8I4Z - chains A and B; structure by electron microscopy, 3.97 A resolution.

== Chain A (and B) ==
Protein: Beta-ketoacyl-acyl-carrier-protein synthase I
From: Streptomyces chartreusis NRRL 3882
Notes: chain B of this document is another copy of the same molecule, construct and numbering; everything in this record applies to it too
UniProtKB: A0A2N9BJK0 (A0A2N9BJK0_STRCX); numbering as in UniProt (aligned over 1-1719)
Sequence (1719 residues; each row starts with the number of its first residue):
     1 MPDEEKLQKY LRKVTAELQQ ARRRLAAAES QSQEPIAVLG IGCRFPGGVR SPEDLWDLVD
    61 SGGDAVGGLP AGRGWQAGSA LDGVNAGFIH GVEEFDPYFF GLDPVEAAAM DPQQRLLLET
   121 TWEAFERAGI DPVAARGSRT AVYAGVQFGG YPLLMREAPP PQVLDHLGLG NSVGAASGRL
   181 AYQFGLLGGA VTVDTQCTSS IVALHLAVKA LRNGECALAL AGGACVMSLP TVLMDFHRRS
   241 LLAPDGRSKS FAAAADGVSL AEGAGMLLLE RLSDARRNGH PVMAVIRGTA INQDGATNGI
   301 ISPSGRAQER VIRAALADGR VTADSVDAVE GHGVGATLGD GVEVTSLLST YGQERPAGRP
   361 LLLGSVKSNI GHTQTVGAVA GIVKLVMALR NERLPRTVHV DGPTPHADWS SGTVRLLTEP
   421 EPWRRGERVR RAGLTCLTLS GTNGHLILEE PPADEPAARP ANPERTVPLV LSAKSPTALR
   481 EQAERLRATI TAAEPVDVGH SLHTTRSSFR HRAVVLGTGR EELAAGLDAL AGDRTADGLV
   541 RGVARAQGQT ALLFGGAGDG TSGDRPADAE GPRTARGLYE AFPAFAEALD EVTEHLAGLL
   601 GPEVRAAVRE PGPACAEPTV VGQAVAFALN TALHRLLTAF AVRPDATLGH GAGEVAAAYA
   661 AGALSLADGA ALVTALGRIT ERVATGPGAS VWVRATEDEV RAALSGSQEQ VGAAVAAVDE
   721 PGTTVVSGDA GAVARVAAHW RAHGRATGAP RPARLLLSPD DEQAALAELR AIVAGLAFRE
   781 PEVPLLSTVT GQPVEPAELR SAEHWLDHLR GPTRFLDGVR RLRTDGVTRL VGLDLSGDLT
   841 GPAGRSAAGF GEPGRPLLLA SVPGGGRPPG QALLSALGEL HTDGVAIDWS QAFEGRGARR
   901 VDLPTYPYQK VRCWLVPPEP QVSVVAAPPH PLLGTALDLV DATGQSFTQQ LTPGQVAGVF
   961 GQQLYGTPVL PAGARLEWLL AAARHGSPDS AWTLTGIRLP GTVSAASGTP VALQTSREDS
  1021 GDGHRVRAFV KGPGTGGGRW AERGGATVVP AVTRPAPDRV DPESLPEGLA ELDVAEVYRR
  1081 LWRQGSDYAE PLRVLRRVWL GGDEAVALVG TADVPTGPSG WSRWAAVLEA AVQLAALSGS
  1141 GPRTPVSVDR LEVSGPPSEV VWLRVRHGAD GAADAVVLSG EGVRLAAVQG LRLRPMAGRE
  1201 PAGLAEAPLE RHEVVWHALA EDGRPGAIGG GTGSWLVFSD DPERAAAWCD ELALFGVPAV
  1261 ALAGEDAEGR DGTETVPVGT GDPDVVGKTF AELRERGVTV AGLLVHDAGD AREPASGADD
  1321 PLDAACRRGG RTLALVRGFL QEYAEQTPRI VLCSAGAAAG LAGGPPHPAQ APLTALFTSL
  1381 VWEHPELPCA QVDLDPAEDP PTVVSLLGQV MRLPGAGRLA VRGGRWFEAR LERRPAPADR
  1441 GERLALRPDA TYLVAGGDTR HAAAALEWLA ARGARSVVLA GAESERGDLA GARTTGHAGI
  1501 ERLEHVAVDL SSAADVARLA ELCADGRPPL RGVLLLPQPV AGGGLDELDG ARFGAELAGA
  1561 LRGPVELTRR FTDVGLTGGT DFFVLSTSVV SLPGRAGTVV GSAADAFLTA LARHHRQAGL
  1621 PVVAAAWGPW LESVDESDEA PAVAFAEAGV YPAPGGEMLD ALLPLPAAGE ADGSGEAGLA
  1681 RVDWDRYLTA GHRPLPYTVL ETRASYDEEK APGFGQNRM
Disordered / not traced: 1-32
Small-molecule neighbours: ONF (11-oxidanylidene-11-(1H-pyrrol-2-yl)undecanoic acid): Gln-147, Phe-148, Gly-150, Leu-153, Gln-196, Cys-197, Leu-229, His-372, Leu-437, Thr-438, Leu-439
From the paper describing this entry:
  - binding site for ONF: Cys-197, His-372, Thr-438, Leu-439
  - catalytic residues: Cys-197 (proposed by the authors, not directly observed)
  - catalytic residues: His-332, Lys-367, His-372, Leu-437, Leu-439 (from molecular simulation)
  - mutagenesis - C197A, H332A, K367A, H372A, L437A: abolished catalytic activity (amidation activities)
  - mutagenesis - C197A, H332A, K367A (4.18-fold), H372A, L437A: increased catalytic activity (hydrolysis products)

== How chain A and chain B interact ==
Residue-residue contacts (161; chain A residue first):
  Tyr-98(A) with Tyr-1706(B), hydrogen bond; Glu-1708(B), hydrogen bond
  Phe-148(A) with Phe-148(B), hydrophobic
  Glu-157(A) with Thr-952(B), hydrogen bond; Gln-955(B)
  Leu-164(A) with Arg-238(B)
  Asp-165(A) with Arg-238(B), salt bridge
  Leu-169(A) with Gly-1715(B)
  Ser-172(A) with Gln-147(B); Gln-196(B), hydrogen bond
  Val-173(A) with Asp-194(B)
  Gly-174(A) with Asp-194(B), hydrogen bond (backbone-side chain)
  Gly-178(A) with Phe-1714(B)
  Arg-179(A) with Phe-1714(B)
  Ala-181(A) with Gln-293(B)
  Tyr-182(A) with Gly-295(B); Ala-296(B); Ala-1711(B); Pro-1712(B); Gly-1713(B), hydrogen bond (side chain-backbone); Phe-1714(B), hydrophobic
  Leu-186(A) with Gln-293(B)
  Leu-187(A) with Asn-292(B); Gln-293(B), hydrogen bond (backbone-backbone); Gly-295(B); Arg-310(B)
  Gly-188(A) with Asn-292(B); Gln-293(B), hydrogen bond (backbone-backbone)
  Ala-190(A) with Thr-195(B); Gln-293(B); Thr-442(B)
  Val-191(A) with Val-193(B), hydrophobic; Thr-195(B); Val-202(B), hydrophobic
  Thr-192(A) with Val-193(B); Asp-194(B), hydrogen bond (side chain-backbone)
  Val-193(A) with Thr-192(B)
  Asp-194(A) with Val-173(B); Gly-174(B), hydrogen bond (side chain-backbone); Thr-192(B), hydrogen bond (backbone-backbone)
  Thr-195(A) with Ala-190(B); Val-191(B)
  Gln-196(A) with Leu-169(B)
  Val-202(A) with Val-191(B), hydrophobic
  His-205(A) with Glu-215(B), salt bridge
  Lys-209(A) with Asn-213(B); Glu-215(B)
  Asn-213(A) with Asn-213(B), hydrogen bond
  Glu-215(A) with His-205(B), salt bridge; Lys-209(B)
  Arg-238(A) with Leu-164(B); Asp-165(B), salt bridge
  Asn-292(A) with Leu-187(B); Gly-188(B)
  Gln-293(A) with Ala-181(B); Leu-186(B); Leu-187(B), hydrogen bond (backbone-backbone); Gly-188(B), hydrogen bond (backbone-backbone)
  Asp-294(A) with Leu-187(B)
  Gly-295(A) with Tyr-182(B); Leu-187(B)
  Ala-296(A) with Tyr-182(B), hydrophobic
  Arg-310(A) with Leu-187(B)
  Thr-442(A) with Ala-190(B)
  Arg-510(A) with Tyr-1706(B), hydrogen bond; Asp-1707(B); Glu-1708(B), salt bridge
  Asp-533(A) with Ala-1220(B); Arg-1425(B), salt bridge
  Arg-534(A) with Arg-1425(B)
  Thr-535(A) with Arg-1425(B), hydrogen bond
  Arg-541(A) with Ala-1220(B); Glu-1221(B), salt bridge; Arg-1224(B), hydrogen bond (backbone-side chain)
  Val-543(A) with Glu-1221(B)
  Gln-547(A) with Asp-1707(B), hydrogen bond
  Arg-694(A) with Leu-1254(B)
  Pro-721(A) with Gly-1256(B)
  Gly-722(A) with Ala-1253(B)
  Arg-845(A) with Phe-1255(B)
  Ala-848(A) with Ala-1227(B); Ile-1228(B), hydrogen bond (backbone-backbone)
  Gly-849(A) with Ile-1228(B); Gly-1230(B)
  Phe-850(A) with Ile-1228(B)
  Gly-851(A) with Gly-1229(B); Gly-1230(B)
  Pro-853(A) with Ala-1227(B); Gly-1229(B); Met-1411(B), hydrophobic
  Gly-854(A) with Ala-1227(B), hydrogen bond (backbone-backbone)
  Arg-855(A) with Ala-1227(B)
  Glu-879(A) with Arg-1224(B), salt bridge
  Thr-882(A) with Arg-1224(B)
  Asp-938(A) with Gln-1014(B), hydrogen bond (backbone-side chain); Trp-1040(B), hydrogen bond
  Leu-939(A) with Leu-939(B), hydrophobic; Ser-946(B); Gln-1014(B)
  Val-940(A) with Gln-1014(B), hydrogen bond (backbone-side chain); Lys-1031(B); Trp-1040(B), hydrophobic
  Asp-941(A) with Lys-1031(B), salt bridge
  Ser-946(A) with Leu-939(B)
  Thr-952(A) with Glu-157(B), hydrogen bond
  Pro-953(A) with Glu-157(B)
  Gly-954(A) with Glu-157(B), hydrogen bond (backbone-side chain)
  Gln-955(A) with Glu-157(B), hydrogen bond (backbone-side chain)
  Gln-1014(A) with Asp-938(B), hydrogen bond (side chain-backbone); Leu-939(B); Val-940(B), hydrogen bond (side chain-backbone)
  Lys-1031(A) with Asp-941(B), salt bridge
  Trp-1040(A) with Asp-938(B), hydrogen bond; Val-940(B), hydrophobic
  Ala-1220(A) with Arg-541(B)
  Glu-1221(A) with Arg-541(B), salt bridge; Val-543(B)
  Arg-1224(A) with Arg-545(B); Leu-858(B); Glu-879(B), salt bridge; Asp-883(B), salt bridge
  Gly-1226(A) with Arg-855(B)
  Ala-1227(A) with Ala-848(B); Pro-853(B); Gly-854(B), hydrogen bond (backbone-backbone); Arg-855(B), hydrogen bond (backbone-backbone)
  Ile-1228(A) with Ala-848(B), hydrogen bond (backbone-backbone); Pro-853(B)
  Gly-1229(A) with Ala-848(B), hydrogen bond (backbone-backbone); Gly-849(B); Phe-850(B); Gly-851(B)
  Gly-1230(A) with Phe-850(B); Gly-851(B), hydrogen bond (backbone-backbone)
  Leu-1254(A) with Arg-694(B); Pro-721(B); Gly-722(B); Arg-845(B)
  Phe-1255(A) with Gly-844(B); Arg-845(B)
  Gly-1256(A) with Pro-721(B)
  Met-1411(A) with Pro-853(B), hydrophobic
  Arg-1412(A) with Gly-854(B), hydrogen bond (side chain-backbone)
  Arg-1425(A) with Asp-533(B), hydrogen bond (side chain-backbone); Arg-534(B); Thr-535(B), hydrogen bond
  Tyr-1706(A) with Pro-476(B); Arg-510(B); His-511(B)
  Asp-1707(A) with Arg-510(B), hydrogen bond (backbone-side chain)
  Glu-1708(A) with Tyr-98(B); Arg-510(B)
  Lys-1710(A) with Gly-101(B); Asp-103(B)
  Gly-1713(A) with Tyr-182(B), hydrogen bond (backbone-side chain)
  Phe-1714(A) with Leu-169(B); Ala-175(B), hydrophobic; Gly-178(B); Arg-179(B); Tyr-182(B), hydrophobic
  Asn-1717(A) with Tyr-182(B)
Also at the interface, not in a pair above, chain A (112 interface residues in all): Arg-136, Gln-147, Leu-153, Ala-175, Gly-185, Gly-189, Leu-206, Arg-239, Ile-291, Thr-297, Ser-440, Pro-476, His-511, Val-540, Gly-542, Arg-823, Gly-844, Glu-852, Leu-937, Ala-1253, Ala-1711, Gly-1715, Gln-1716
Also at the interface, not in a pair above, chain B (110 interface residues in all): Leu-102, Arg-136, Leu-153, Ser-172, Gly-189, Leu-206, Arg-239, Ile-291, Asp-294, Ser-440, Arg-823, Thr-882, Ser-1016, Glu-1018, Gly-1226, Gly-1231, Arg-1412

== Overview ==
112 residues of chain A face 110 of chain B across their interface; the contacts include 39 hydrogen bonds and
13 salt bridges. Polar contacts include Asp-165(A)/Arg-238(B), His-205(A)/Glu-215(B) and
Arg-510(A)/Glu-1708(B). The paper reports catalytic residues Cys-197(A), His-332(A) and Lys-367(A) among
others; C197A, H332A and K367A of chain A, among others, abolish catalytic activity (amidation activities); 5
substitutions were tested in all.
Both chains are Beta-ketoacyl-acyl-carrier-protein synthase I (Streptomyces chartreusis NRRL 3882). Entry 8I4Z
(CalA3 with hydrolysis product) was determined by electron microscopy (same publication as 7WVZ and 8I4Y).
